Entry 7D9C (X-ray diffraction, 1.36 A resolution); this record covers chain A.

# Chain A
Protein: Alpha-glycosidase
Source organism: Weissella confusa
Notes: EC 3.2.1.20
Sequence (589 residues; each row starts with the number of its first residue):
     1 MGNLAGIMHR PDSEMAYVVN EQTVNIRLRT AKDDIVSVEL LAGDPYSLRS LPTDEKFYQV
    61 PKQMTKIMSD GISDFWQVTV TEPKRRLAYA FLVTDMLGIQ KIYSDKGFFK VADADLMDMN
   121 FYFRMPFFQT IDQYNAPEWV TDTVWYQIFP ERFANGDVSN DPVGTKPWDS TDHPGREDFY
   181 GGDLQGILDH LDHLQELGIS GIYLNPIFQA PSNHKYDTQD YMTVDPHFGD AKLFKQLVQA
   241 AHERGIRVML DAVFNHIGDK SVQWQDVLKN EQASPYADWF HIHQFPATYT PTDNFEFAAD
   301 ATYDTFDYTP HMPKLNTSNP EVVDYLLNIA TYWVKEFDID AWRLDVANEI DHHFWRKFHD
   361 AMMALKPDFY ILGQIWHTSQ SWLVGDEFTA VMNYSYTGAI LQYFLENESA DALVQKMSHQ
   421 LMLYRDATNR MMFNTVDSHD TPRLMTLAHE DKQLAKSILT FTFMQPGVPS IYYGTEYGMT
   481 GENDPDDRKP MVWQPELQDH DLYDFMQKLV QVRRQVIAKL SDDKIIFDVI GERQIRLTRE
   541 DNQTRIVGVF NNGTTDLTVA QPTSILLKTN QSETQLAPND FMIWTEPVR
Not modelled in the structure: 1
Bound ions: Ca2+: N155, D157, N160, D161, G181, D183
Ligand contacts:
  - beta-D-glucopyranose (BGC): Y216, H256, F306, M312, R343, D345, V346, Q374, H439, D440, R488
  - beta-D-glucopyranose / alpha-D-glucopyranose: R176, H214, Y216, H256, E296, F306, T309, M312, R343, D345, V346, Q374, H439, D440, D484, R488
  - alpha-D-glucopyranose (GLC): R176, H214, Y216, E296, F306, T309, M312, H439, D440, D484, R488

# Summary
Bound to chain A: alpha-D-glucopyranose, beta-D-glucopyranose and a glycan. N155, D157, N160, D161, G181 and
D183 coordinate Ca2+.
Chain A is Alpha-glycosidase (Weissella confusa); the structure, Alpha-glucosidase from Weissella cibaria
BBK-1 bound with maltose, was determined by X-ray diffraction, deposited together with 7D9B, 7DCG, 7DCH and
7EHH.
